6BSG - chains A and B of the 4 polymer chains in the assembly; structure by X-ray diffraction, 2.44 A resolution.

[Chain A]
Protein: Reverse transcriptase P66 subunit
From: Human immunodeficiency virus 1
UniProtKB: Q74085 (Q74085_9HIV1); residues 1-557 here correspond to UniProt positions 168-724 (UniProt number = residue number + 167)
Amino-acid sequence (558 residues; row label = number of the first residue in the row; numbering starts at 0):
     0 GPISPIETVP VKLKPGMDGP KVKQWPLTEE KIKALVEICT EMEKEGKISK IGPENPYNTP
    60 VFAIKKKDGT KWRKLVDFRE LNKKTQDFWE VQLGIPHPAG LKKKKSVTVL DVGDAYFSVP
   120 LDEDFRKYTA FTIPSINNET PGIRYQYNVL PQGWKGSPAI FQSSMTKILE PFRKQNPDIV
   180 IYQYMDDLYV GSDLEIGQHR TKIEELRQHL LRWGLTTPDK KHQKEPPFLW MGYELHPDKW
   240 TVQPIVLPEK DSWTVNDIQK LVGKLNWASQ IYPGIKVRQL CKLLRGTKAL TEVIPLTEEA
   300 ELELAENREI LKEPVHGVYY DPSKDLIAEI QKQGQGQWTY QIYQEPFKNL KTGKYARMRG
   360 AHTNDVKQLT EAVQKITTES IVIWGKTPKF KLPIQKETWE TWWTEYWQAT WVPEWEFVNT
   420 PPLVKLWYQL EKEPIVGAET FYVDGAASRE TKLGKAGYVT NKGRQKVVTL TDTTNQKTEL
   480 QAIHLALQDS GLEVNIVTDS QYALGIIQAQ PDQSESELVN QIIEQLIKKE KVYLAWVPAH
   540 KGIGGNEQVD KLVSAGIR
Not modelled in the structure: 0-3, 64-72
Sequence notes: expression tag (0); conflict Gly68 (Ser235 in Q74085), Lys83 (Arg250 in Q74085), Met357 (Thr524 in Q74085), Val411 (Ile578 in Q74085), Lys461 (Arg628 in Q74085), His483 (Tyr650 in Q74085), Gln512 (Lys679 in Q74085)
Ion coordination: Ca2+ site 1: Asp443, Glu478, Asp498 (shared with 1 residue of chain R); Ca2+ site 2: Asp443, Asp549 (shared with 1 residue of chain R)
Residues lining bound ligands: dmp-266 (EFZ; (-)-6-chloro-4-cyclopropylethynyl-4-trifluoromethyl-1,4-dihydro-2H-3,1-benzoxazin-2-one): Pro95, Leu100, Lys101, Lys103, Val106, Val179, Tyr181, Tyr188, Val189, Gly190, Phe227, Trp229, Leu234, His235, Pro236, Tyr318

[Chain B]
Protein: Reverse transcriptase P51 subunit
From: Human immunodeficiency virus 1
UniProtKB: A0A076Q3N8 (A0A076Q3N8_9HIV1); residues 1-440 here correspond to UniProt positions 168-607 (UniProt number = residue number + 167)
Amino-acid sequence (441 residues; each row starts with the number of its first residue; numbering starts at 0):
     0 GPISPIETVP VKLKPGMDGP KVKQWPLTEE KIKALVEICT EMEKEGKISK IGPENPYNTP
    60 VFAIKKKDGT KWRKLVDFRE LNKKTQDFWE VQLGIPHPAG LKKKKSVTVL DVGDAYFSVP
   120 LDEDFRKYTA FTIPSINNET PGIRYQYNVL PQGWKGSPAI FQSSMTKILE PFRKQNPDIV
   180 IYQYMDDLYV GSDLEIGQHR TKIEELRQHL LRWGLTTPDK KHQKEPPFLW MGYELHPDKW
   240 TVQPIVLPEK DSWTVNDIQK LVGKLNWASQ IYPGIKVRQL CKLLRGTKAL TEVIPLTEEA
   300 ELELAENREI LKEPVHGVYY DPSKDLIAEI QKQGQGQWTY QIYQEPFKNL KTGKYARMRG
   360 AHTNDVKQLT EAVQKITTES IVIWGKTPKF KLPIQKETWE TWWTEYWQAT WVPEWEFVNT
   420 PPLVKLWYQL EKEPIVGAET F
Not modelled in the structure: 0-4, 213-232, 357-361, 434-440
Sequence notes: expression tag (0); conflict Gly68 (Ser235 in A0A076Q3N8), Lys83 (Arg250 in A0A076Q3N8), Val411 (Ile578 in A0A076Q3N8)

[Chain A / chain B interface]
Contacting residue pairs - 107 pairs, chain A then chain B:
  Val8(A) - Glu53(B)
  Pro9(A) - Glu53(B)
  Gln85(A) - Glu53(B)  hydrogen bond (side chain-backbone)
  Asp86(A) - Lys20(B)  salt bridge
  Asp86(A) - Pro55(B)
  Phe87(A) - Pro52(B)
  Phe87(A) - Glu53(B)
  Trp88(A) - Pro52(B)  hydrogen bond (backbone-backbone)
  Trp88(A) - Asn54(B)
  Trp88(A) - Pro55(B)
  Trp88(A) - Asn57(B)
  Trp88(A) - Thr131(B)
  Trp88(A) - Arg143(B)
  Gln91(A) - Asn137(B)  hydrogen bond (side chain-backbone)
  Gly93(A) - Asn137(B)
  Ile94(A) - Asn137(B)
  Pro95(A) - Asn136(B)
  Pro95(A) - Asn137(B)
  His96(A) - Asn136(B)  hydrogen bond (backbone-side chain)
  Gly99(A) - Asn136(B)
  Gly99(A) - Glu138(B)
  Leu100(A) - Glu138(B)
  Lys101(A) - Glu138(B)  salt bridge
  Ala158(A) - Pro52(B)
  Gln161(A) - Pro140(B)
  Ser162(A) - Pro52(B)
  Thr165(A) - Pro140(B)
  Tyr181(A) - Asn137(B)
  Tyr181(A) - Glu138(B)  hydrogen bond
  Lys366(A) - Gln394(B)
  Glu370(A) - Gln394(B)  hydrogen bond
  Gln373(A) - Gln394(B)  hydrogen bond
  Gln373(A) - Glu396(B)
  Gln373(A) - Thr397(B)  hydrogen bond
  Thr377(A) - Glu396(B)  hydrogen bond
  Thr377(A) - Thr400(B)
  Ile380(A) - Pro25(B)
  Ile380(A) - Leu26(B)
  Val381(A) - Pro25(B)  hydrophobic
  Val381(A) - Ile135(B)
  Val381(A) - Asn136(B)  hydrogen bond (backbone-backbone)
  Ile382(A) - Ile135(B)
  Ile382(A) - Asn136(B)
  Trp383(A) - Ile135(B)
  Gly384(A) - Thr27(B)
  Gly384(A) - Glu28(B)  hydrogen bond (backbone-backbone)
  Gly384(A) - Ile135(B)
  Thr386(A) - Trp401(B)
  Trp402(A) - Lys331(B)  hydrogen bond (backbone-side chain)
  Tyr405(A) - Lys331(B)  hydrogen bond (backbone-side chain)
  Trp406(A) - Lys331(B)
  Trp406(A) - Val417(B)
  Trp406(A) - Asn418(B)
  Trp406(A) - Thr419(B)
  Gln407(A) - Lys331(B)  hydrogen bond (backbone-side chain)
  Gln407(A) - Pro392(B)
  Gln407(A) - Ile393(B)
  Gln407(A) - Gln394(B)
  Ala408(A) - Trp337(B)  hydrophobic
  Ala408(A) - Asp364(B)
  Ala408(A) - Pro392(B)  hydrogen bond (backbone-backbone)
  Ala408(A) - Ile393(B)
  Thr409(A) - Asp364(B)  hydrogen bond (backbone-side chain)
  Trp410(A) - Asn363(B)
  Trp410(A) - Val365(B)  hydrophobic
  Trp410(A) - Trp401(B)  hydrophobic
  Trp410(A) - Tyr405(B)
  Pro412(A) - Trp401(B)  hydrophobic
  Pro433(A) - Asn255(B)
  Pro433(A) - Leu289(B)  hydrophobic
  Pro433(A) - Thr290(B)
  Ile434(A) - Thr290(B)
  Thr439(A) - Lys287(B)
  Thr439(A) - Ala288(B)
  Thr439(A) - Leu289(B)  hydrogen bond (side chain-backbone)
  Tyr441(A) - Gln258(B)  hydrogen bond
  Tyr441(A) - Thr286(B)
  Tyr441(A) - Lys287(B)  hydrogen bond (side chain-backbone)
  Tyr441(A) - Leu289(B)
  Val458(A) - Thr286(B)
  Thr459(A) - Thr286(B)
  Asn460(A) - Thr286(B)
  Asn460(A) - Lys287(B)
  Asn460(A) - Ala288(B)
  Asn494(A) - Leu289(B)
  Val496(A) - Leu289(B)  hydrophobic
  Gln500(A) - Pro421(B)
  Gln500(A) - Leu422(B)
  Tyr532(A) - Asn255(B)  hydrogen bond
  Tyr532(A) - Leu289(B)  hydrophobic
  Trp535(A) - Leu422(B)  hydrophobic
  Val536(A) - Gln258(B)
  Pro537(A) - Gly262(B)
  Pro537(A) - Asn265(B)
  Lys540(A) - Asn265(B)
  Lys540(A) - Cys280(B)
  Gly541(A) - Cys280(B)
  Gly541(A) - Leu283(B)
  Ile542(A) - Leu283(B)
  Gly543(A) - Leu283(B)  hydrogen bond (backbone-backbone)
  Gly543(A) - Arg284(B)
  Gly543(A) - Gly285(B)
  Gly544(A) - Gly285(B)  hydrogen bond (backbone-backbone)
  Gly544(A) - Thr286(B)
  Glu546(A) - Arg284(B)  salt bridge
  Gln547(A) - Arg284(B)
  Gln547(A) - Gly285(B)
Interface residues without a listed pair, chain A (65 interface residues in all): Leu92, Ile159, Gln182, Lys374, Thr376, Glu432, Val435
Interface residues without a listed pair, chain B (53 interface residues in all): Trp24, Tyr56, Val254, Lys259, Val261

[Summary]
65 residues of chain A face 53 of chain B across their interface, with 22 hydrogen bonds and 3 salt bridges.
Polar contacts include Asp86(A)-Lys20(B), Lys101(A)-Glu138(B) and Glu546(A)-Arg284(B). Bound to chain A:
dmp-266. Asp443(A), Glu478(A) and Asp498(A) coordinate Ca2+ site 1.
Here chain A is Reverse transcriptase P66 subunit and chain B is Reverse transcriptase P51 subunit, both from
Human immunodeficiency virus 1. Entry 6BSG (Structure of HIV-1 RT complexed with RNA/DNA hybrid in an RNA
hydrolysis-off mode) was determined by X-ray diffraction (same publication as 6BSH, 6BSI and 6BSJ).
